Entry 4IN1 (X-ray diffraction, 2.05 A resolution); this record covers chain A.

[Chain A]
Molecule: 3C-like protease
Organism: Norovirus Hu/1968/US
Notes: EC 3.4.22.66; fragment: norwalk virus protease
Reference sequence: Q83883 (POLG_NVN68); residues 1-181 here correspond to UniProt positions 1101-1281 (UniProt number = residue number + 1100)
Chain sequence (182 residues; numbered 0 to 181; the number before each row is that of its first residue; numbering starts at 0):
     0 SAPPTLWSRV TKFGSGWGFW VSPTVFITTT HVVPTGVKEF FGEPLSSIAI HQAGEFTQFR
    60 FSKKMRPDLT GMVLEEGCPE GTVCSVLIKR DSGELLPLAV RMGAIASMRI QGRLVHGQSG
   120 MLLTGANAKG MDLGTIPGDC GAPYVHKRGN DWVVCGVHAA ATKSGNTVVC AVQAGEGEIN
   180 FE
Not modelled in the structure: 124-131
Cystine bridges: C77-C154
Construct notes: expression tag (0); engineered mutation I178 (Thr1278 in Q83883), N179 (Ala1279 in Q83883), F180 (Leu1280 in Q83883)
Swiss-Prot annotation at these positions:
  - active site (For 3CLpro activity): H30, E54, C139
  - site: E181 (Cleavage)

[In short]
From UniProt: 3 active-site residues.
Chain A is 3C-like protease (Norovirus Hu/1968/US); the structure, Structural Basis of Substrate Specificity
and Protease Inhibition in Norwalk Virus, was determined by X-ray diffraction together with 4IMQ, 4IMZ and
4IN2 from the same study.
